PDB entry 9LIU | electron microscopy, 2.70 A resolution | chains A and J of the 12 polymer chains in the assembly

Chain A:
Molecule: Histone H3
Organism: Xenopus laevis
Reference sequence: A0A310TTQ1 (A0A310TTQ1_XENLA); residues 1-135 here correspond to UniProt positions 2-136 (UniProt number = residue number + 1)
Amino-acid sequence (135 residues; row label = number of the first residue in the row):
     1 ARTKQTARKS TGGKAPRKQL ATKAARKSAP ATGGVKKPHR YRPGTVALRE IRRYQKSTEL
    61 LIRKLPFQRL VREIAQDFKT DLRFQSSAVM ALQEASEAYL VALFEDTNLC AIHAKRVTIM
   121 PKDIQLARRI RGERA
Disordered / not traced: 1-36, 135

Chain J:
Molecule: 146-nt DNA strand
Organism: Escherichia coli K-12
Sequence (146 nucleotides; each row starts with the number of its first residue):
     1 ATCGGATGTA TATATCTGAC ACGTGCCTGG AGACTAGGGA GTAATCCCCT TGGCGGTTAA
    61 AACGCGGGGG ACAGCGCGTA CGTGCGTTTA AGCGGTGCTA GAGCTGTCTA CGACCAATTG
   121 AGCGGCCTCG GCACCGGGAT TCTCGA

How chain A and chain J interact:
Residue-residue contacts (21; chain A residue first):
  Arg40(A) - DG66(J)  base contact
  Arg40(A) - DC144(J)  sugar contact
  Tyr41(A) - DC144(J)  phosphate contact
  Arg42(A) - DG69(J)  phosphate contact
  Arg42(A) - DC144(J)  hydrogen bond to the phosphate
  Arg42(A) - DG145(J)  salt bridge to the phosphate
  Pro43(A) - DG69(J)  phosphate contact
  Thr45(A) - DC144(J)  hydrogen bond to the phosphate
  Arg63(A) - DA60(J)  phosphate contact
  Arg72(A) - DT51(J)  salt bridge to the phosphate
  Arg83(A) - DT50(J)  sugar contact
  Arg83(A) - DT51(J)  phosphate contact
  Phe84(A) - DT50(J)  phosphate contact
  Phe84(A) - DT51(J)  hydrogen bond to the phosphate
  Gln85(A) - DT50(J)  phosphate contact
  Arg116(A) - DA71(J)  phosphate contact
  Arg116(A) - DC72(J)  phosphate contact
  Val117(A) - DG70(J)  sugar contact
  Val117(A) - DA71(J)  hydrogen bond to the phosphate
  Thr118(A) - DG70(J)  phosphate contact
  Thr118(A) - DA71(J)  hydrogen bond to the phosphate
Also at the interface, not in a pair above, chain A (16 interface residues in all): His39, Leu82, Met120
Also at the interface, not in a pair above, chain J (12 interface residues in all): DA61, DT143

Overview:
16 residues of chain A and 12 residues of chain J are in contact, with 5 hydrogen bonds and 2 salt bridges.
Polar contacts include Arg42(A)-DC144(J), Thr45(A)-DC144(J) and Phe84(A)-DT51(J).
Here chain A is Histone H3 (Xenopus laevis) and chain J is a 146-nt DNA strand (Escherichia coli K-12). Entry
9LIU (Structure of isw1-nucleosome double-bound complex in ATP-ATP state) was determined by electron
microscopy together with 9JNT, 9JNU, 9JNV, 9JO2, 9JO5 and 9LJ2 from the same study.
